PDB entry 6GOV | electron microscopy, 3.70 A resolution | chains U and X of the 13 polymer chains in the assembly

# Chain U
Protein: DNA-directed RNA polymerase subunit alpha
From: Escherichia coli O157:H7
Notes: EC 2.7.7.6
Reference sequence: P0A7Z6 (RPOA_ECO57); numbering as in UniProt (aligned over 1-329)
Chain sequence (329 residues; row label = number of the first residue in the row):
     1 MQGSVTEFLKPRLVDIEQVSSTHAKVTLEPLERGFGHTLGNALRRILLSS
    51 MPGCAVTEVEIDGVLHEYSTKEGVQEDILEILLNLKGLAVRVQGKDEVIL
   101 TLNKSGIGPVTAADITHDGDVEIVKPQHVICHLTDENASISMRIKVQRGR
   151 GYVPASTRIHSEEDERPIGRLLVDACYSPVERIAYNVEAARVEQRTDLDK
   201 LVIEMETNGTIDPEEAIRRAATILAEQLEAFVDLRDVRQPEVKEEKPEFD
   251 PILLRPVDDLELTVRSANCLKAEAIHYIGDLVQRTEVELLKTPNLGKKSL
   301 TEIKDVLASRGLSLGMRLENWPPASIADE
Not modelled in the structure: 1-5, 236-329

# Chain X
Protein: DNA-directed RNA polymerase subunit beta
From: Escherichia coli O157:H7
Notes: EC 2.7.7.6
Reference sequence: P0A8V4 (RPOB_ECO57); numbering as in UniProt (aligned over 1-1342)
Chain sequence (1342 residues; row label = number of the first residue in the row):
     1 MVYSYTEKKRIRKDFGKRPQVLDVPYLLSIQLDSFQKFIEQDPEGQYGLE
    51 AAFRSVFPIQSYSGNSELQYVSYRLGEPVFDVQECQIRGVTYSAPLRVKL
   101 RLVIYEREAPEGTVKDIKEQEVYMGEIPLMTDNGTFVINGTERVIVSQLH
   151 RSPGVFFDSDKGKTHSSGKVLYNARIIPYRGSWLDFEFDPKDNLFVRIDR
   201 RRKLPATIILRALNYTTEQILDLFFEKVIFEIRDNKLQMELVPERLRGET
   251 ASFDIEANGKVYVEKGRRITARHIRQLEKDDVKLIEVPVEYIAGKVVAKD
   301 YIDESTGELICAANMELSLDLLAKLSQSGHKRIETLFTNDLDHGPYISET
   351 LRVDPTNDRLSALVEIYRMMRPGEPPTREAAESLFENLFFSEDRYDLSAV
   401 GRMKFNRSLLREEIEGSGILSKDDIIDVMKKLIDIRNGKGEVDDIDHLGN
   451 RRIRSVGEMAENQFRVGLVRVERAVKERLSLGDLDTLMPQDMINAKPISA
   501 AVKEFFGSSQLSQFMDQNNPLSEITHKRRISALGPGGLTRERAGFEVRDV
   551 HPTHYGRVCPIETPEGPNIGLINSLSVYAQTNEYGFLETPYRKVTDGVVT
   601 DEIHYLSAIEEGNYVIAQANSNLDEEGHFVEDLVTCRSKGESSLFSRDQV
   651 DYMDVSTQQVVSVGASLIPFLEHDDANRALMGANMQRQAVPTLRADKPLV
   701 GTGMERAVAVDSGVTAVAKRGGVVQYVDASRIVIKVNEDEMYPGEAGIDI
   751 YNLTKYTRSNQNTCINQMPCVSLGEPVERGDVLADGPSTDLGELALGQNM
   801 RVAFMPWNGYNFEDSILVSERVVQEDRFTTIHIQELACVSRDTKLGPEEI
   851 TADIPNVGEAALSKLDESGIVYIGAEVTGGDILVGKVTPKGETQLTPEEK
   901 LLRAIFGEKASDVKDSSLRVPNGVSGTVIDVQVFTRDGVEKDKRALEIEE
   951 MQLKQAKKDLSEELQILEAGLFSRIRAVLVAGGVEAEKLDKLPRDRWLEL
  1001 GLTDEEKQNQLEQLAEQYDELKHEFEKKLEAKRRKITQGDDLAPGVLKIV
  1051 KVYLAVKRRIQPGDKMAGRHGNKGVISKINPIEDMPYDENGTPVDIVLNP
  1101 LGVPSRMNIGQILETHLGMAAKGIGDKINAMLKQQQEVAKLREFIQRAYD
  1151 LGADVRQKVDLSTFSDEEVMRLAENLRKGMPIATPVFDGAKEAEIKELLK
  1201 LGDLPTSGQIRLYDGRTGEQFERPVTVGYMYMLKLNHLVDDKMHARSTGS
  1251 YSLVTQQPLGGKAQFGGQRFGEMEVWALEAYGAAYTLQEMLTVKSDDVNG
  1301 RTKMYKNIVDGNHQMEPGMPESFNVLLKEIRSLGINIELEDE
Not modelled in the structure: 1342
UniProt features mapped onto this chain:
  - modified residue (N6-acetyllysine): Lys1022, Lys1200

# Chain U / chain X interface
Contacting residue pairs - 51 pairs, chain U then chain X:
  Asn41(U) - Gly1215(X)
  Asn41(U) - Arg1216(X)  hydrogen bond (side chain-backbone)
  Asn41(U) - Thr1217(X)  hydrogen bond (side chain-backbone)
  Asn41(U) - Gly1218(X)
  Arg44(U) - Tyr1087(X)
  Arg44(U) - Gly1091(X)
  Arg45(U) - Glu1083(X)
  Arg45(U) - Asp1084(X)  salt bridge
  Arg45(U) - Gly1215(X)  hydrogen bond (side chain-backbone)
  Arg45(U) - Arg1216(X)
  Ser49(U) - Glu1083(X)
  His66(U) - Ile873(X)
  His66(U) - Gly874(X)
  Tyr68(U) - Tyr756(X)
  Tyr68(U) - Ile831(X)  hydrophobic
  Tyr68(U) - Lys1057(X)
  Thr70(U) - Ala729(X)
  Thr70(U) - Ser730(X)  hydrogen bond
  Thr70(U) - Lys755(X)
  Lys71(U) - Asp728(X)
  Glu72(U) - Asp728(X)
  Glu72(U) - Lys958(X)  salt bridge
  Gly73(U) - Asp728(X)  hydrogen bond (backbone-side chain)
  Val74(U) - Asp728(X)  hydrogen bond (backbone-side chain)
  Val74(U) - Ala729(X)  hydrogen bond (backbone-backbone)
  Gln75(U) - Ala729(X)
  Gln75(U) - Val771(X)
  Glu76(U) - Ala729(X)
  Asp77(U) - Lys755(X)  salt bridge
  Asp77(U) - Tyr756(X)  hydrogen bond
  Leu79(U) - Leu693(X)  hydrophobic
  Leu79(U) - Tyr756(X)
  Glu80(U) - Arg694(X)  salt bridge
  Glu80(U) - Met768(X)
  Leu83(U) - Leu693(X)  hydrophobic
  Leu83(U) - Arg694(X)
  Leu83(U) - Asp826(X)
  Lys86(U) - Gln824(X)  hydrogen bond (side chain-backbone)
  Lys86(U) - Asp826(X)  salt bridge
  Thr134(U) - Val727(X)  hydrogen bond (side chain-backbone)
  Thr134(U) - Leu773(X)
  Tyr152(U) - Glu820(X)
  Tyr152(U) - Gln824(X)
  Ile159(U) - Glu876(X)
  Ile168(U) - Gly874(X)
  Glu181(U) - Arg821(X)
  Arg182(U) - Asn1090(X)  hydrogen bond (side chain-backbone)
  Arg182(U) - Thr1092(X)
  Ala184(U) - Asn1090(X)
  Ala184(U) - Gly1091(X)
  Tyr185(U) - Tyr1087(X)
Interface residues without a listed pair, chain U (32 interface residues in all): Leu48, Leu65, Pro154, Ser156, Arg166, Ile183
Interface residues without a listed pair, chain X (41 interface residues in all): Tyr726, Asn766, Val823, Thr927, Ile929, Ala1055, Val1056, Arg1059, Glu1089, Pro1093

# Overview
32 residues of chain U and 41 residues of chain X are in contact; the contacts include 11 hydrogen bonds and 5
salt bridges. Among the polar pairs are Arg45(U)-Asp1084(X), Glu72(U)-Lys958(X) and Asp77(U)-Lys755(X).
Chain U is DNA-directed RNA polymerase subunit alpha and chain X is DNA-directed RNA polymerase subunit beta,
both from Escherichia coli O157:H7; the structure, Structure of THE RNA POLYMERASE LAMBDA-BASED
ANTITERMINATION COMPLEX, was determined by electron microscopy.
